8RMM - chains A and L of the 21 polymer chains in the assembly; structure by electron microscopy, 3.26 A resolution.

[Chain A]
Molecule: Calcium homeostasis modulator protein 4
From: Homo sapiens
UniProtKB: Q5JW98 (CAHM4_HUMAN); residue numbers follow UniProt; this construct covers 2-314
Amino-acid sequence (322 residues; numbered 0 to 321; the number before each row is that of its first residue; numbering starts at 0):
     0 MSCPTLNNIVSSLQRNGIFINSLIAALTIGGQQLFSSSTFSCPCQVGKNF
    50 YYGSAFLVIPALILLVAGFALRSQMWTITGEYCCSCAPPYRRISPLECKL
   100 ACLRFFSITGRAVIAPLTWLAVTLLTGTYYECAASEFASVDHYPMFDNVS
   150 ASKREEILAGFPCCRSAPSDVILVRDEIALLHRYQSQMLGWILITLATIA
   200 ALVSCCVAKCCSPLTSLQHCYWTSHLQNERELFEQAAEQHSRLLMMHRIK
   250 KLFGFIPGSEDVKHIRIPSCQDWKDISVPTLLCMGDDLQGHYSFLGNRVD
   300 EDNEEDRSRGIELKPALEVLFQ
Unresolved in the structure: 0-4, 83-93, 279-321
Construct notes: initiating methionine (0); expression tag (1, 315-321)
Cystine bridges: Cys41-Cys131, Cys43-Cys162

[Chain L]
Molecule: Synthetic nanobody SbC4
From: synthetic construct
Notes: antibody fragment or engineered binder
Amino-acid sequence (119 residues; numbered -3 to 115; the number before each row is that of its first residue; numbers below 1 keep their minus sign (Gln-3 is residue -3)):
    -3 QGPSQVQLVESGGGLVQAGGSLRLSCAASGFPVYYTHMRWYRQAPGKERE
    47 WVAAIYSKGAGTHYADSVKGRFTISRDNAKNTVYLQMNSLKPEDTAVYYC
    97 FVGVGNSYIGQGTQVTVSA
Unresolved in the structure: -3 to 0, 26-32, 40-44, 53-55, 99-103, 115

[Interface between chain A and chain L]
Pairs across the interface (5):
  Pro143(A) - Tyr52(L)  hydrophobic
  Lys152(A) - Arg35(L)
  Asp169(A) - Trp47(L)
  Asp169(A) - His59(L)
  Asp169(A) - Tyr60(L)
Other interface residues (no listed pair), chain A (6 interface residues in all): Asp146, Val148, Ser168
Other interface residues (no listed pair), chain L (7 interface residues in all): His33, Tyr104

[Overview]
The interface between chain A and chain L involves 6 residues on one side and 7 on the other.
Here chain A is Calcium homeostasis modulator protein 4 (Homo sapiens) and chain L is Synthetic nanobody SbC4
(synthetic construct). Entry 8RMM (Structure of heteromeric CALHM2/4 channel in complex with synthetic
nanobodies SbC2 and SbC4) was determined by electron microscopy, deposited together with 8RMK, 8RML and 8RMN.
